PDB entry 7ZPA | electron microscopy, 3.90 A resolution | chains A and C of the 4 polymer chains in the assembly

Chain A:
Name: PLP-dependent aminotransferase family protein
From: Alkalihalobacillus clausii
UniProtKB: A0A268NVG2 (A0A268NVG2_ALKCL); residues 1-464 here = UniProt positions 1-464
Amino-acid sequence (478 residues; row label = number of the first residue in the row):
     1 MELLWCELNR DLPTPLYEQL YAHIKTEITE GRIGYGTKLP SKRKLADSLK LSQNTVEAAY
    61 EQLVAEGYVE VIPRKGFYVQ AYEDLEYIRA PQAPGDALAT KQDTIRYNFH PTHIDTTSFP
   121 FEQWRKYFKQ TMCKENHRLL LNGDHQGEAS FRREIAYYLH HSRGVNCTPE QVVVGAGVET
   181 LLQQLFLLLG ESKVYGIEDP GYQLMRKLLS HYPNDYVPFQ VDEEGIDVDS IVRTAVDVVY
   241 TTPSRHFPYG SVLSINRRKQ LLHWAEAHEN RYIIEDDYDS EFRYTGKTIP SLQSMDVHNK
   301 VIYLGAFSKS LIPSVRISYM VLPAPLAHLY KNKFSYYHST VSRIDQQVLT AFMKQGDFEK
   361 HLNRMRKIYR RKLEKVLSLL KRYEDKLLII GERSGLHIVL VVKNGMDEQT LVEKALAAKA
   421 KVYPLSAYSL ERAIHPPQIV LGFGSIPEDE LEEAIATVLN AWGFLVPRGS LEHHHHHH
Disordered / not traced: 1-14, 82-100, 465-478
Modified positions: Lys309 ((2S)-2-amino-6-[[3-hydroxy-2-methyl-5-(phosphonooxymethyl)pyridin-4-yl]methylideneamino]hexanoic acid; LLP)
Differences from the reference sequence: conflict Gln92 (Lys in A0A268NVG2), Glu191 (Ala in A0A268NVG2), Ser192 (Asn in A0A268NVG2), Leu388 (Ser in A0A268NVG2); expression tag (465-478)
From the paper describing this entry:
  - mutagenesis - K126Q/K129Q, K360Q/R364Q, R370Q/R371Q: decreased binding to the 48-nt DNA strand (chain C)
  - mutagenesis - K126Q/K129Q: abolished binding to bent fragment

Chain C:
Molecule: 48-nt DNA strand
Sequence (48 nucleotides; row label = number of the first residue in the row):
     1 CTGACCTCAT CATTTTCTTA AAAACTGACA CTTACAATGT GGTCAGTT

Chain A / chain C interface:
Residue-residue contacts - 9 pairs, chain A then chain C:
  Leu16(A) - DG39(C)  hydrogen bond to the phosphate
  Tyr17(A) - DG39(C)  hydrogen bond to the phosphate
  Ser52(A) - DT40(C)  phosphate contact
  Asn54(A) - DT40(C)  base contact
  Thr55(A) - DT40(C)  hydrogen bond to the phosphate
  Arg74(A) - DG46(C)  base contact
  Arg74(A) - DT47(C)  hydrogen bond to the base
  Lys360(A) - DT16(C)  salt bridge to the phosphate
  Arg364(A) - DC17(C)  salt bridge to the phosphate
Interface residues without a listed pair, chain A (13 interface residues in all): Pro15, Lys50, Gln53, Lys129, Asn363
Interface residues without a listed pair, chain C (9 interface residues in all): DT26, DG41, DG42

Summary:
13 residues of chain A face 9 of chain C across their interface, with 4 hydrogen bonds and 2 salt bridges.
Polar pairs include Arg74(A)-DT47(C), Leu16(A)-DG39(C) and Tyr17(A)-DG39(C). The paper reports that
K126Q/K129Q, K360Q/R364Q and R370Q/R371Q of chain A reduce binding to the 48-nt DNA strand (chain C);
K126Q/K129Q of chain A abolish binding to bent fragment.
Here chain A is PLP-dependent aminotransferase family protein (Alkalihalobacillus clausii) and chain C is a
48-nt DNA strand. Entry 7ZPA (Cryo-EM structure of holo-PdxR from Bacillus clausii bound to its target DNA in
the closed conformation ...) was determined by electron microscopy (same publication as 7ZLA, 7ZN5, 7ZTH and
7PQ9).
